PDB entry 8ZLX | X-ray diffraction, 2.50 A resolution | chains D and C of the 8 polymer chains in the assembly

== Chain D (and C) ==
Protein: Calmodulin (CaM)
Source organism: Mus musculus
Notes: chain C of this document is another copy of the same molecule, construct and numbering; everything in this record applies to it too
Reference sequence: A0A7N4P457 (A0A7N4P457_SARHA); residues 7-155 here correspond to UniProt positions 30-178 (UniProt number = residue number + 23)
Amino-acid sequence (155 residues; numbered 1 to 155; the number before each row is that of its first residue):
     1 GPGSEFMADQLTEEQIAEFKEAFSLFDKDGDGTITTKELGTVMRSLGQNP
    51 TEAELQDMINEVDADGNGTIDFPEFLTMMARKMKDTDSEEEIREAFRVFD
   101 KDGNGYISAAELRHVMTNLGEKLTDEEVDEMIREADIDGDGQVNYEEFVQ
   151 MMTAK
Not modelled in the structure: 1-4 (chain C: 1-8, 64-67, 85, 138-139, 154-155)
Differences from the reference sequence: expression tag (1-6)

== How chain D and chain C interact ==
Contacting residue pairs (23):
  Glu5(D) - Lys37(C)
  Phe6(D) - Lys37(C)  hydrogen bond (backbone-backbone)
  Phe6(D) - Glu38(C)
  Phe6(D) - Thr41(C)  hydrogen bond (backbone-side chain)
  Glu13(D) - Arg44(C)
  Ile16(D) - Thr41(C)
  Ile16(D) - Ser45(C)
  Ala17(D) - Arg44(C)
  Ala17(D) - Ser45(C)
  Lys20(D) - Glu21(C)
  Lys20(D) - Leu25(C)
  Lys20(D) - Ser45(C)
  Phe23(D) - Leu25(C)  hydrophobic
  Ser24(D) - Glu21(C)
  Asp27(D) - Glu21(C)
  Gly30(D) - Ser24(C)  hydrogen bond (backbone-side chain)
  Asp31(D) - Ser24(C)
  Gly32(D) - Ser24(C)
  Gly32(D) - Leu25(C)
  Asp71(D) - Lys28(C)  salt bridge
  Phe72(D) - Leu25(C)
  Phe72(D) - Phe26(C)  hydrophobic
  Pro73(D) - Leu25(C)
Interface residues without a listed pair, chain D (19 interface residues in all): Met7, Ala8, Glu74, Leu76
Interface residues without a listed pair, chain C (15 interface residues in all): Glu18, Asp27, Leu46, Gly47, Gln48

== In short ==
Chain D and chain C form an interface of 19 and 15 residues respectively, with 3 hydrogen bonds and 1 salt
bridge. Polar pairs include Asp71(D)-Lys28(C), Phe6(D)-Thr41(C) and Gly30(D)-Ser24(C).
Both chains are Calmodulin (CaM) (Mus musculus). Entry 8ZLX (Crystal Structure of mPPEF2 IQ motif/apo-CaM
Complex) was determined by X-ray diffraction, deposited together with 8ZLW.
